PDB entry 7VLE | X-ray diffraction, 2.30 A resolution | chains A and C of the 8 polymer chains in the assembly

== Chain A ==
Protein: Extracellular A1 globin
Source organism: Lamellibrachia satsuma
UniProtKB: S0BBU7 (S0BBU7_LAMSA); residues 1-146 here correspond to UniProt positions 20-165 (UniProt number = residue number + 19)
Chain sequence (146 residues; each row starts with the number of its first residue):
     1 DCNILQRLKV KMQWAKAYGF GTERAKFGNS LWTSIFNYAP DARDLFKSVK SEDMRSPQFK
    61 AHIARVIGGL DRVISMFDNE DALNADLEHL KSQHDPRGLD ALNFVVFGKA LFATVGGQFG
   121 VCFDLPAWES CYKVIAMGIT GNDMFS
Disulfide bonds: Cys2-Cys131
Metal / ion sites: heme Fe: His94 (together with oxygen molecule)
Ligand contacts:
  - heme (HEM): Leu45, Phe46, Ser48, Val49, His62, Arg65, Val66, Gly69, Leu70, Arg72, Leu90, Gln93, His94, Arg97, Leu99, Asn103, Phe104, Phe107, Tyr132, Ile135, Ile139
  - heme / oxygen molecule: Trp32, Leu45, Phe46, Ser48, Val49, His62, Arg65, Val66, Gly69, Leu70, Arg72, Leu90, Gln93, His94, Arg97, Leu99, Asn103, Phe104, Phe107, Tyr132, Ile135, Ile139
  - oxygen molecule (OXY): Trp32, Phe46, His62, Val66, His94

== Chain C ==
Protein: Extracellular B2 globin
Source organism: Lamellibrachia satsuma
UniProtKB: S0BCU7 (S0BCU7_LAMSA); residues 1-150 here correspond to UniProt positions 17-166 (UniProt number = residue number + 16)
Chain sequence (150 residues; each row starts with the number of its first residue):
     1 SSNSCTTEDR REMQLMWANV WSAQFTGRRL AIAQAVFKDL FAHVPDAVGL FDRVHGTEID
    61 SSEFKAHCIR VVNGLDSAIG LLSDPSTLNE QLSHLATQHQ ERAGVTKGGF SAIAQSFLRV
   121 MPQVASCFNP DAWSRCFNRI TNGMTEGLAE
Unresolved in the structure: 1
Disulfide bonds: Cys5-Cys136
Metal / ion sites: heme Fe: His99 (together with oxygen molecule)
Ligand contacts:
  - heme (HEM): Leu50, Phe51, Arg53, Val54, His67, Arg70, Val71, Gly74, Leu75, Leu95, Gln98, His99, Arg102, Val105, Gly109, Phe110, Ile113, Phe137, Thr141, Met144
  - heme / oxygen molecule: Phe37, Leu50, Phe51, Arg53, Val54, His67, Arg70, Val71, Gly74, Leu75, Leu95, Gln98, His99, Arg102, Val105, Gly109, Phe110, Ile113, Phe137, Thr141, Met144
  - oxygen molecule (OXY): Phe37, Phe51, His67, Val71, His99

== How chain A and chain C interact ==
Inter-chain disulfides: Cys122(A)-Cys127(C)
Pairs across the interface (17):
  Ile4(A) - Ala31(C)  hydrophobic
  Leu5(A) - Val120(C)  hydrophobic
  Leu5(A) - Gln123(C)
  Leu8(A) - Arg28(C)
  Leu8(A) - Ala31(C)  hydrophobic
  Leu8(A) - Val124(C)  hydrophobic
  Lys9(A) - Pro122(C)  hydrogen bond (side chain-backbone)
  Lys9(A) - Gln123(C)
  Lys9(A) - Val124(C)
  Lys9(A) - Ala125(C)  hydrogen bond (side chain-backbone)
  Lys9(A) - Ser126(C)
  Met12(A) - Asn19(C)
  Met12(A) - Val20(C)
  Met12(A) - Arg28(C)
  Gln13(A) - Ser126(C)  hydrogen bond
  Phe119(A) - Ser126(C)
  Cys122(A) - Cys127(C)  disulfide
Other interface residues (no listed pair), chain A (11 interface residues in all): Asn3, Gln6, Asp124
Other interface residues (no listed pair), chain C (13 interface residues in all): Gly27, Ala35

== Summary ==
Chain A and chain C form an interface of 11 and 13 residues respectively; the contacts include 1 disulfide
bond and 3 hydrogen bonds. Polar pairs include Lys9(A)-Pro122(C), Lys9(A)-Ala125(C) and Gln13(A)-Ser126(C).
Ligands of chain A: heme, oxygen molecule and heme / oxygen molecule.
Here chain A is Extracellular A1 globin and chain C is Extracellular B2 globin, both from Lamellibrachia
satsuma. Entry 7VLE (Oxy-deoxy intermediate of V2 hemoglobin at 55% oxygen saturation) was determined by X-ray
diffraction, deposited together with 7VLC, 7VLD and 7VLF.
